Entry 4LO4 (X-ray diffraction, 2.87 A resolution); this record covers chains A and B.

# Chain A
Name: Ha-70
From: Clostridium botulinum
UniProt: Q8KHU9 (Q8KHU9_CLOBO); residue numbers follow UniProt; this construct covers 2-189
Amino-acid sequence (190 residues; numbered 0 to 189; the number before each row is that of its first residue; numbering starts at 0):
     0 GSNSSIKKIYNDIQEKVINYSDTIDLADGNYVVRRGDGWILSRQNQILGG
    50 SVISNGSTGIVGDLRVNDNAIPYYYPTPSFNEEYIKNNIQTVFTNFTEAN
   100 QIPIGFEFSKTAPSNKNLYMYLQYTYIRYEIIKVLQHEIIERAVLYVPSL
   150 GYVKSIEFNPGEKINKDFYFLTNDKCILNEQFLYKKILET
Not modelled in the structure: 0-19
Differences from the reference sequence: expression tag (0-1)

# Chain B
Name: Ha-70
From: Clostridium botulinum
UniProt: Q8KHU9 (Q8KHU9_CLOBO); numbering as in UniProt (aligned over 206-626)
Amino-acid sequence (433 residues; row label = number of the first residue in the row):
   206 TQRVLPYSNGLYVINKGDGYIRTNDKDLIGTLLIEAGSSGSIIQPRLRNT
   256 TRPLFTTSNDTKFSQQYTEERLKDAFNVQLFNTSTSLFKFVEEAPSDKNI
   306 CIKAYNTYEKYELIDYQNGSIVNKAEYYLPSLGYCEVTNAPSPESEVVKM
   356 QVAEDGFIQNGPEEEIVVGVIDPSENIQEINTAISDNYTYNIPGIVNNNP
   406 FYILFTVNTTGIYKINAQNNLPSLKIYEAIGSGNRNFQSGNLCDDDIKAI
   456 NYITGFDSPNAKSYLVVLLNKDKNYYIRVPQTSSNIENQIQFKREEGDLR
   506 NLMNSSVNIIDNLNSTGAHYYTRQSPDVHDYISYEFTIPGNFNNKDTSNI
   556 RLYTSYNQGIGTLFRVTETIDGYNLINIQQNLHLLNNTNSIRLLNGAIYI
   606 LKVEVTELNNYNIRLHIDITNPGSAWSHPQFEK
Not modelled in the structure: 627-638
Differences from the reference sequence: expression tag (627-638)

# Chain A / chain B interface
Pairs across the interface (97; chain A residue first):
  D21(A) with F442(B)
  S41(A) with G436(B)
  R42(A) with D279(B); A280(B), hydrogen bond (side chain-backbone); F281(B); N282(B); I435(B); A454(B)
  Q43(A) with F281(B); N282(B), hydrogen bond; Q284(B)
  Q45(A) with N220(B); E314(B); E369(B), hydrogen bond
  I46(A) with F281(B); N282(B); V283(B), hydrophobic; L334(B)
  L47(A) with S291(B); L337(B)
  G48(A) with D223(B); E314(B); S336(B); L337(B)
  G49(A) with D223(B), hydrogen bond (backbone-side chain); T312(B); S336(B), hydrogen bond (backbone-side chain); L337(B), hydrogen bond (backbone-backbone); G338(B)
  S50(A) with L337(B), hydrogen bond (side chain-backbone); G338(B)
  V51(A) with G338(B), hydrogen bond (backbone-backbone); Y339(B); C340(B), hydrogen bond (backbone-backbone); N365(B); G366(B)
  I52(A) with F295(B), hydrophobic; C340(B)
  S53(A) with C340(B), hydrogen bond (side chain-backbone); E341(B); V342(B), hydrogen bond (side chain-backbone)
  N54(A) with V342(B)
  G55(A) with E297(B)
  S56(A) with V296(B); E297(B), hydrogen bond (backbone-side chain); V342(B)
  T57(A) with K294(B); F295(B); V296(B), hydrogen bond (backbone-backbone)
  G58(A) with K294(B)
  I59(A) with L292(B); F293(B); K294(B), hydrogen bond (backbone-backbone); V296(B), hydrophobic
  V60(A) with L292(B)
  G61(A) with S291(B); L292(B), hydrogen bond (backbone-backbone)
  D62(A) with T290(B), hydrogen bond; S291(B), hydrogen bond
  N68(A) with T290(B), hydrogen bond
  Y72(A) with N282(B), hydrogen bond; Q284(B), hydrogen bond
  Y74(A) with R440(B), hydrogen bond; N441(B)
  P75(A) with N441(B), hydrogen bond (backbone-side chain)
  P77(A) with Q443(B)
  Y118(A) with D223(B), hydrogen bond; P367(B)
  Y123(A) with T290(B)
  R127(A) with N439(B), hydrogen bond (side chain-backbone)
  I138(A) with F442(B)
  I139(A) with Q443(B); S444(B), hydrogen bond (backbone-backbone)
  E140(A) with F442(B)
  R141(A) with R440(B), hydrogen bond (side chain-backbone); N441(B); F442(B), hydrogen bond (backbone-backbone)
  V143(A) with R440(B); N441(B)
  Y145(A) with R440(B)
  F157(A) with N365(B); G366(B); P367(B)
  G160(A) with E368(B)
  E161(A) with E368(B)
  I163(A) with E368(B)
  K165(A) with I371(B)
  Y168(A) with P367(B); E368(B), hydrogen bond (side chain-backbone); E369(B)
  F169(A) with F281(B), hydrophobic
  T171(A) with G436(B)
  N172(A) with G436(B); N439(B), hydrogen bond; K478(B), hydrogen bond
  D173(A) with N439(B); R440(B), salt bridge
Also at the interface, not in a pair above, chain A (50 interface residues in all): L40, L63, T76, A142
Also at the interface, not in a pair above, chain B (48 interface residues in all): G224, K278, Y316, V373, D450, I452

# In short
50 residues of chain A and 48 residues of chain B are in contact, with 30 hydrogen bonds and 1 salt bridge.
Polar pairs include D173(A)-R440(B), R42(A)-A280(B) and Q43(A)-N282(B).
Here chain A is Ha-70 and chain B is Ha-70, both from Clostridium botulinum. Entry 4LO4 (Apo HA-70) was
determined by X-ray diffraction together with 4LO0, 4LO1, 4LO2, 4LO3, 4LO5, 4LO6 and 4LO7 from the same study.
